PDB entry 9B62 | electron microscopy, 2.90 A resolution | chains C and G of the 7 polymer chains in the assembly

[Chain C]
Molecule: SUMO-conjugating enzyme UBC9
Organism: Homo sapiens
Notes: EC 2.3.2.-
UniProtKB: P63279 (UBC9_HUMAN); residues 1-158 here = UniProt positions 1-158
Sequence (161 residues; each row starts with the number of its first residue; numbers below 1 keep their minus sign (Gly-2 is residue -2)):
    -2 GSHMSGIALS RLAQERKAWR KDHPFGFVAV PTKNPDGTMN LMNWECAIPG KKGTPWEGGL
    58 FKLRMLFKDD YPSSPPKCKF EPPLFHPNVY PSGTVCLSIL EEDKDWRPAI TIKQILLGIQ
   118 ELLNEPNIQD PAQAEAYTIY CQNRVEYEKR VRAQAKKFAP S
Not modelled in the structure: -2 to 1, 158
Construct notes: expression tag (-2 to 0)
UniProt features mapped onto this chain:
  - region: Arg13 to Lys18 (Interaction with SUMO1)
  - active site: Cys93 (Glycyl thioester intermediate)
  - site: Ile4 (Interaction with RANBP2), Val25 (Interaction with RANBP2), Leu57 (Interaction with RANBP2), Asp100, Lys101 (Substrate binding)
  - modified residue: Ser2 (N-acetylserine), Lys65 (N6-acetyllysine), Ser71 (Phosphoserine)
  - cross-link (Glycyl lysine isopeptide (Lys-Gly)): Lys18 (interchain with G-Cter in SUMO2), Lys48 (interchain with G-Cter in SUMO2), Lys49 (interchain with G-Cter in SUMO1), Lys101 (interchain with G-Cter in SUMO2)
  - mutagenesis: Arg13 to Lys14 (Impairs binding to SUMO1 and catalytic activity), Arg17 to Lys18 (Impairs binding to SUMO1 and catalytic activity), Phe22 (F22A: Impairs binding to RANBP2), Val25 (V25A: Impairs binding to RANBP2), Val27 (V27A: Impairs binding to RANBP2), Glu42 (E42A: Slightly impairs binding to RANBP2), Lys48 (K48A: Slightly impairs binding to RANBP2), Glu54 (E54A: Slightly impairs binding to RANBP2), Leu57 (L57A: Impairs binding to RANBP2), Lys59 (K59A: Impairs binding to RANBP2), Arg61 (R61A: Slightly impairs binding to RANBP2), Asn85 (N85Q: Impairs catalytic activity), 4 further mutagenesis entries in UniProt

[Chain G]
Molecule: Ran GTPase-activating protein 1
Organism: Homo sapiens
UniProtKB: P46060 (RAGP1_HUMAN); residue numbers follow UniProt; this construct covers 1-587
Sequence (591 residues; row label = number of the first residue in the row; numbers below 1 keep their minus sign (Gly-3 is residue -3)):
    -3 GSHMMASEDI AKLAETLAKT QVAGGQLSFK GKSLKLNTAE DAKDVIKEIE DFDSLEALRL
    57 EGNTVGVEAA RVIAKALEKK SELKRCHWSD MFTGRLRTEI PPALISLGEG LITAGAQLVE
   117 LDLSDNAFGP DGVQGFEALL KSSACFTLQE LKLNNCGMGI GGGKILAAAL TECHRKSSAQ
   177 GKPLALKVFV AGRNRLENDG ATALAEAFRV IGTLEEVHMP QNGINHPGIT ALAQAFAVNP
   237 LLRVINLNDN TFTEKGAVAM AETLKTLRQV EVINFGDCLV RSKGAVAIAD AIRGGLPKLK
   297 ELNLSFCEIK RDAALAVAEA MADKAELEKL DLNGNTLGEE GCEQLQEVLE GFNMAKVLAS
   357 LSDDEDEEEE EEGEEEEEEA EEEEEEDEEE EEEEEEEEEE EPQQRGQGEK SATPSRKILD
   417 PNTGEPAPVL SSPPPADVST FLAFPSPEKL LRLGPKSSVL IAQQTDTSDP EKVVSAFLKV
   477 SSVFKDEATV RMAVQDAVDA LMQKAFNSSS FNSNTFLTRL LVHMGLLKSE DKVKAIANLY
   537 GPLMALNHMV QQDYFPKALA PLLLAFVTKP NSALESCSFA RHSLLQTLYK V
Not modelled in the structure: -3 to 1, 363-431
Construct notes: expression tag (-3 to 0)
UniProt features mapped onto this chain:
  - motif: Leu523 to Glu526 (SUMO conjugation)
  - site (Hydrophobic interaction with UBE2I): Phe562, Lys565
  - modified residue: Ala2 (N-acetylalanine), Ser24 (Phosphoserine), Ser301 (Phosphoserine), Ser358 (Phosphoserine), Thr409 (Phosphothreonine), Ser428 (Phosphoserine), Ser435 (Phosphoserine), Thr436 (Phosphothreonine), Ser442 (Phosphoserine), Lys524 (N6-acetyllysine)
  - cross-link (Glycyl lysine isopeptide (Lys-Gly)): Lys8 (interchain with G-Cter in SUMO1), Lys15 (interchain with G-Cter in SUMO2), Lys279 (interchain with G-Cter in SUMO2), Lys452 (interchain with G-Cter in SUMO2), Lys524 (interchain with G-Cter in SUMO1), Lys586 (interchain with G-Cter in SUMO2)
  - mutagenesis: Arg91 (R91A: Abolishes RAN GTPase activation), Ser356 (S356A: No effect on phosphorylation), Ser358 (S358A: Strongly decreased phosphorylation. No effect on sumoylation), Lys524 (K524R: Loss of cross-link to SUMO1. Abolishes association with nuclear pores during interphase, and with mitotic spindles during mitosis)
What the authors report for this chain:
  - mutagenesis - I6A/L9A/L13A/T16A: decreased localization
  - post-translational modification sites: Lys524

[Chain C / chain G interface]
Pairs across the interface (19; chain C residue first):
  Tyr87(C) - Lys524(G)
  Tyr87(C) - Ser525(G)
  Tyr87(C) - Glu526(G)
  Ser89(C) - Glu526(G)  hydrogen bond
  Cys93(C) - Lys524(G)  hydrogen bond
  Glu98(C) - Lys528(G)  salt bridge
  Gln126(C) - Lys565(G)
  Asp127(C) - Lys524(G)
  Pro128(C) - Leu523(G)
  Pro128(C) - Lys524(G)
  Pro128(C) - Lys565(G)
  Ala129(C) - Lys524(G)
  Ala131(C) - Leu558(G)
  Ala131(C) - Phe562(G)  hydrophobic
  Tyr134(C) - Phe562(G)  hydrophobic
  Tyr134(C) - Lys565(G)
  Thr135(C) - Pro557(G)
  Thr135(C) - Leu558(G)
  Thr135(C) - Ala561(G)
Other interface residues (no listed pair), chain C (16 interface residues in all): Pro88, Thr91, Ile125, Gln130, Glu132
Other interface residues (no listed pair), chain G (13 interface residues in all): Leu513, Thr514, Leu517

[Overview]
16 residues of chain C and 13 residues of chain G are in contact; the contacts include 2 hydrogen bonds and 1
salt bridge. Polar contacts include Glu98(C)-Lys528(G), Ser89(C)-Glu526(G) and Cys93(C)-Lys524(G). From the
paper: I6A/L9A/L13A/T16A of chain G reduce localization; a modification site at Lys524(G).
Chain C is SUMO-conjugating enzyme UBC9 and chain G is Ran GTPase-activating protein 1, both from Homo
sapiens; the structure, Human RANBP2/RAN(GTP)/RANGAP1-SUMO1/UBC9/CRM1/RAN(GTP) - composite map and model, was
determined by electron microscopy.
